Entry 8FCJ (electron microscopy, 2.83 A resolution); this record covers chains A and M of the 15 polymer chains in the assembly.

== Chain A ==
Protein: Type I-B CRISPR-associated protein Cas5
Source organism: Nostoc sp. 'Peltigera membranacea cyanobiont' 210A
Reference sequence: A0A235IG00 (A0A235IG00_9NOSO); residue numbers follow UniProt; this construct covers 1-212
Chain sequence (212 residues; each row starts with the number of its first residue):
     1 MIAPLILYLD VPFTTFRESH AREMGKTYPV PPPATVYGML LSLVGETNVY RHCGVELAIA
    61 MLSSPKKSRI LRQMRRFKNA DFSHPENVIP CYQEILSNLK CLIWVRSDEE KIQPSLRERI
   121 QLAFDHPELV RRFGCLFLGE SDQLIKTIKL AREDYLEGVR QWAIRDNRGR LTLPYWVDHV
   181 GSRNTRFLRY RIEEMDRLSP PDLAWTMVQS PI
From the paper describing this entry:
  - binding site for Target DNA strand: Arg76, Lys78
  - mutagenesis - R76A, K78A: decreased catalytic activity

== Chain M ==
Molecule: 71-nt RNA strand
Sequence (71 nucleotides; row label = number of the first residue in the row):
     1 UUGCUCAAGA GAAGUCAUUU AAUAAGGCCA CUGUUAAACG UAGGUGAGUC GUGGCUUUAU
    61 GCCGUUAGGC G
Not modelled in the structure: 64-71

== Chain A / chain M interface ==
Residue-residue contacts (46; chain A residue first):
  Arg17(A) with G3(M), hydrogen bond to the sugar
  Glu18(A) with G3(M), sugar contact
  Ser19(A) with G3(M), hydrogen bond to the base
  Arg22(A) with G3(M), base contact
  Ala34(A) with G3(M), phosphate contact
  Thr35(A) with U2(M), base contact; G3(M), hydrogen bond to the phosphate
  Gly38(A) with U2(M), sugar contact
  Met39(A) with U2(M), base contact
  Leu41(A) with U1(M), base contact
  Ser42(A) with U1(M), base contact; U2(M), hydrogen bond to the base
  Gly45(A) with U1(M), base contact
  Glu46(A) with U1(M), hydrogen bond to the base
  Thr47(A) with U1(M), hydrogen bond to the base
  Leu71(A) with G9(M), base contact
  Arg72(A) with A7(M), base contact; G9(M), phosphate contact
  Gln73(A) with A7(M), hydrogen bond to the sugar; A8(M), base contact; G9(M), hydrogen bond to the sugar
  Met74(A) with A7(M), base contact
  Arg75(A) with A7(M), hydrogen bond to the base
  Pro90(A) with G9(M), base contact
  Arg132(A) with U1(M), hydrogen bond to the base
  Phe133(A) with U1(M), stacking on the base
  Leu136(A) with U2(M), base contact
  Phe137(A) with U2(M), stacking on the base; C4(M), sugar contact
  Leu138(A) with U2(M), base contact
  Gly139(A) with U2(M), hydrogen bond to the sugar; C4(M), sugar contact
  Glu140(A) with C4(M), phosphate contact; U5(M), phosphate contact; A7(M), hydrogen bond to the base
  Ser141(A) with C4(M), phosphate contact; U5(M), hydrogen bond to the phosphate; C6(M), hydrogen bond to the phosphate
  Val177(A) with G3(M), base contact
  Asp178(A) with G3(M), hydrogen bond to the base
  His179(A) with G3(M), salt bridge to the phosphate; C4(M), base contact
  Val180(A) with G3(M), base contact
  Gly181(A) with G3(M), hydrogen bond to the base
  Ser182(A) with G3(M), base contact
  Thr185(A) with G3(M), hydrogen bond to the base
Also at the interface, not in a pair above, chain A (36 interface residues in all): Cys135, Asp142
Also at the interface, not in a pair above, chain M (10 interface residues in all): A10

== In short ==
36 residues of chain A face 10 of chain M across their interface, with 17 hydrogen bonds, 1 salt bridge and 2
aromatic stacking contacts. Among the polar pairs are Ser19(A)-G3(M), Ser42(A)-U2(M) and Glu46(A)-U1(M). The
paper reports a binding site for Target DNA strand at Arg76(A) and Lys78(A); R76A and K78A of chain A reduce
catalytic activity.
Chain A is Type I-B CRISPR-associated protein Cas5 (Nostoc sp. 'Peltigera membranacea cyanobiont' 210A) and
chain M is a 71-nt RNA strand; the structure, Cryo-EM structure of Cascade-DNA (P23) complex in type I-B CAST
system, was determined by electron microscopy, deposited together with 8FCU, 8FCV, 8FCW, 8FD2, 8FD3, 8FF4 and
8FF5.
